5W1W - chains A and C of the 5 polymer chains in the assembly; structure by X-ray diffraction, 3.10 A resolution.

Chain A:
Name: HLA class I histocompatibility antigen, alpha chain E
Organism: Homo sapiens
UniProtKB: P13747 (HLAE_HUMAN); residues 1-278 here correspond to UniProt positions 22-299 (UniProt number = residue number + 21)
Chain sequence (278 residues; numbered 1 to 278; the number before each row is that of its first residue):
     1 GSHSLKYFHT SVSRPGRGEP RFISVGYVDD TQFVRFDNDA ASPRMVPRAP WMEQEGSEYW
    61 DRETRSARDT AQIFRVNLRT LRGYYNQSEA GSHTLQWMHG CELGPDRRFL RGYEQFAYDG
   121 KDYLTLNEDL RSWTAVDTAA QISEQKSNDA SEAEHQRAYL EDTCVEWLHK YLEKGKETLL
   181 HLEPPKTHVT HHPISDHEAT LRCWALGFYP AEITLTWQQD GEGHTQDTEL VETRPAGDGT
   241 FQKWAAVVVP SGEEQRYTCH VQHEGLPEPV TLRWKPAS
Disordered / not traced: 1, 220-222, 277-278
Disulfide bonds: Cys-101/Cys-164, Cys-203/Cys-259
Swiss-Prot annotation at these positions:
  - region: Lys-275 to Ser-278 (Connecting peptide)
  - binding site (a peptide antigen): Tyr-7, Glu-63, Ser-66, Asn-77, Tyr-84, Ser-143, Lys-146, Gln-156, Tyr-159, Tyr-171
  - glycosylation: Asn-86 (N-linked (GlcNAc...) asparagine)
From the paper describing this entry:
  - mutagenesis - T216A: unchanged binding to GF4
  - mutagenesis - R65A, D69A, R75A, R79A, A150G, E154A, R157A: unchanged binding to GF4 TCR
  - mutagenesis - R65A, Q72A, R75A, R79A, A150G, E154A, R157A, T216A: unchanged binding to KK50.4 TCR
  - mutagenesis - D69A, I73A, V76A, T80A, E152A, H155A, A158G: decreased binding to KK50.4 TCR

Chain C:
Name: leader peptide of HLA class I histocompatibility antigen, A alpha chain
Organism: Homo sapiens
Chain sequence (9 residues; numbered 1 to 9; the number before each row is that of its first residue):
     1 VMAPRTLVL

How chain A and chain C interact:
Pairs across the interface (45; chain A residue first):
  Leu-5(A) / Val-1(C)
  Tyr-7(A) / Val-1(C)  hydrogen bond (side chain-backbone)
  Tyr-7(A) / Met-2(C)  hydrogen bond (side chain-backbone)
  His-9(A) / Met-2(C)
  Tyr-59(A) / Val-1(C)  hydrophobic
  Glu-63(A) / Val-1(C)
  Glu-63(A) / Met-2(C)  hydrogen bond (side chain-backbone)
  Ser-66(A) / Met-2(C)
  Ser-66(A) / Pro-4(C)
  Ala-67(A) / Met-2(C)
  Thr-70(A) / Met-2(C)
  Ile-73(A) / Thr-6(C)
  Ile-73(A) / Leu-7(C)
  Ile-73(A) / Val-8(C)  hydrophobic
  Phe-74(A) / Thr-6(C)
  Asn-77(A) / Leu-7(C)  hydrogen bond (side chain-backbone)
  Asn-77(A) / Val-8(C)
  Asn-77(A) / Leu-9(C)  hydrogen bond (side chain-backbone)
  Thr-80(A) / Leu-9(C)
  Tyr-84(A) / Leu-9(C)  hydrogen bond (side chain-backbone)
  Trp-97(A) / Ala-3(C)  hydrophobic
  Trp-97(A) / Arg-5(C)
  Trp-97(A) / Thr-6(C)
  His-99(A) / Met-2(C)
  His-99(A) / Ala-3(C)  hydrogen bond (side chain-backbone)
  Phe-116(A) / Thr-6(C)
  Phe-116(A) / Leu-7(C)  hydrophobic
  Leu-124(A) / Leu-7(C)  hydrophobic
  Trp-133(A) / Leu-7(C)  hydrophobic
  Ser-143(A) / Leu-9(C)  hydrogen bond (side chain-backbone)
  Lys-146(A) / Val-8(C)
  Lys-146(A) / Leu-9(C)  hydrogen bond (side chain-backbone)
  Ser-147(A) / Leu-7(C)
  Glu-152(A) / Arg-5(C)  salt bridge
  Glu-152(A) / Thr-6(C)
  Glu-152(A) / Leu-7(C)
  His-155(A) / Arg-5(C)
  Gln-156(A) / Ala-3(C)
  Gln-156(A) / Arg-5(C)  hydrogen bond (side chain-backbone)
  Tyr-159(A) / Val-1(C)  hydrogen bond (side chain-backbone)
  Tyr-159(A) / Met-2(C)
  Tyr-159(A) / Ala-3(C)
  Thr-163(A) / Val-1(C)
  Trp-167(A) / Val-1(C)
  Tyr-171(A) / Val-1(C)  hydrogen bond (side chain-backbone)
Also at the interface, not in a pair above, chain A (34 interface residues in all): Ser-24, Met-45, Arg-62, Leu-81, Leu-95, Tyr-123
The authors on this interface:
  - specific contacts: His-155(A)/Arg-5(C)

Summary:
34 residues of chain A face 9 of chain C across their interface; the contacts include 12 hydrogen bonds and 1
salt bridge. Polar pairs include Glu-152(A)/Arg-5(C), Tyr-7(A)/Val-1(C) and Tyr-7(A)/Met-2(C). The authors
report a contact between His-155(A) and Arg-5(C). The paper reports that D69A, I73A and V76A of chain A, among
others, reduce binding to KK50.4 TCR; R65A, Q72A and R75A of chain A, among others, leave binding to KK50.4
TCR unchanged; 15 substitutions were tested in all.
Chain A is HLA class I histocompatibility antigen, alpha chain E and chain C is leader peptide of HLA class I
histocompatibility antigen, A alpha chain, both from Homo sapiens; the structure, Structure of the
HLA-E-VMAPRTLVL/GF4 TCR complex, was determined by X-ray diffraction (same publication as 5W1V).
